Entry 7KUT (X-ray diffraction, 2.05 A resolution); this record covers chain A.

# Chain A
Protein: Polyamine deacetylase HDAC10
Source organism: Danio rerio
Notes: EC 3.5.1.48, 3.5.1.62
UniProt: F1QCV2 (HDA10_DANRE); residues 2-675 here = UniProt positions 2-675
Amino-acid sequence (678 residues; each row starts with the number of its first residue; numbers below 1 keep their minus sign (Ser-1 is residue -1)):
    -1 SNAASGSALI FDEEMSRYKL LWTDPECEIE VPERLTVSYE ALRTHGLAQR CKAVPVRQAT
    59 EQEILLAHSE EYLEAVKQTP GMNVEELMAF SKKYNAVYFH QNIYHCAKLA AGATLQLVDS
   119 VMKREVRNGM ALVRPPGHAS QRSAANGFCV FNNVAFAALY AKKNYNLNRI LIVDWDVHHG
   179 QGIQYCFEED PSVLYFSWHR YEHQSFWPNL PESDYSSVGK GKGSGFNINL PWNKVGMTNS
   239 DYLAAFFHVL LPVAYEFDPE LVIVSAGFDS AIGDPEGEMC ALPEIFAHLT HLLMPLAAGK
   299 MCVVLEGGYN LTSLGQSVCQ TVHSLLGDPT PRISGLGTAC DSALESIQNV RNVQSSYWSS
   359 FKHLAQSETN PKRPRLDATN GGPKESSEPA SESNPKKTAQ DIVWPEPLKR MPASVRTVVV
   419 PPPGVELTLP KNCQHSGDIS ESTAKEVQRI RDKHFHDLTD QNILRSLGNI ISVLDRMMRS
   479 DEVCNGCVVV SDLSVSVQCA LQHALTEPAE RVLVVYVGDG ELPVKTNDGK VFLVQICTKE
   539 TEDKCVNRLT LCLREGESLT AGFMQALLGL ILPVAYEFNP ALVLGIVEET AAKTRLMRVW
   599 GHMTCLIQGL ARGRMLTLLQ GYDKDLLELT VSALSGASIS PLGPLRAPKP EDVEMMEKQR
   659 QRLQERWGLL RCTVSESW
Unresolved in the structure: -1 to 0, 369-398, 435, 592-593
Differences from the reference sequence: expression tag (-1 to 1, 676); conflict Glu24 (Ala in F1QCV2), Ala94 (Asp in F1QCV2), Phe154 (Ile in F1QCV2), Thr548 (Ser in F1QCV2), Glu586 (Gly in F1QCV2), Arg593 (Gly in F1QCV2), Arg596 (Thr in F1QCV2), Met613 (Thr in F1QCV2), Pro646 (Leu in F1QCV2); engineered mutation Ala137 (His in F1QCV2)
Cystine bridges: Cys543 forms a disulfide with the same residue of a neighbouring copy of this chain
Bound ions: K+ site 1: Asp172, Asp174, His176, Ser195, Trp196; Zn2+: Asp174, His176, Asp267 (together with N-Acetylputrescine); K+ site 2: Phe185, Asp188, Val191, Phe224
Small-molecule neighbours: N-Acetylputrescine (X51; 1-[(4-aminobutyl)amino]ethane-1,1-diol): Glu24, Ala94, Pro134, His136, Gly145, Phe146, Cys147, Asp174, His176, Trp205, Asp267, Glu274, Glu304, Gly305, Tyr307
From the paper describing this entry:
  - binding site for N-Acetylputrescine: Glu24, His136, Gly145, Glu274, Tyr307

# Summary
Bound to chain A: N-Acetylputrescine. Asp172, Asp174, His176, Ser195 and Trp196 coordinate K+ site 1. Asp174,
His176 and Asp267 coordinate Zn2+. From the paper: a binding site for N-Acetylputrescine at Glu24, His136 and
Gly145 among others.
Chain A is Polyamine deacetylase HDAC10 (Danio rerio); the structure, Crystal Structure of Danio rerio Histone
Deacetylase 10 H137A Mutant in Complex with N-Acetylputrescine (Tetrahedral Intermediate), was determined by
X-ray diffraction together with 7KUQ, 7KUR, 7KUS and 7KUV from the same study.
